Entry 8V2C (electron microscopy, 3.46 A resolution); this record covers chains A and B of the 3 polymer chains in the assembly.

== Chain A ==
Protein: Oncostatin-M
Organism: Mus musculus
UniProt: P53347 (ONCM_MOUSE); numbering as in UniProt (aligned over 24-206)
Amino-acid sequence (183 residues; row label = number of the first residue in the row):
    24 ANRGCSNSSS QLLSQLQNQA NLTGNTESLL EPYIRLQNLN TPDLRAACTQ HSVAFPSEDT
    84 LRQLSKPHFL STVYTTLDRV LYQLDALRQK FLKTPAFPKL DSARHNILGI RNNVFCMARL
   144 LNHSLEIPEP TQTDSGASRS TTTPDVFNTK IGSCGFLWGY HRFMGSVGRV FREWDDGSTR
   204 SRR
Unresolved in the structure: 152-161, 203-206
Disulfide bonds: Cys28-Cys139, Cys71-Cys177
UniProt features mapped onto this chain:
  - glycosylation (N-linked (GlcNAc...) asparagine): Asn30, Asn44, Asn145
Reported in the primary citation:
  - specificity-determining residues: Asp66 (citing earlier work)
  - mutagenesis - Q60A/N61A/T64A/D66A/L67A: decreased signaling
  - mutagenesis - F114A/L115A/K116A, D168A/V169A: unchanged signaling

== Chain B ==
Protein: Interleukin-6 receptor subunit beta
Organism: Mus musculus
UniProt: Q00560 (IL6RB_MOUSE); residues 23-617 here = UniProt positions 23-617
Amino-acid sequence (623 residues; each row starts with the number of its first residue):
    23 QLLEPCGYIY PEFPVVQRGS NFTAICVLKE ACLQHYYVNA SYIVWKTNHA AVPREQVTVI
    83 NRTTSSVTFT DVVLPSVQLT CNILSFGQIE QNVYGVTMLS GFPPDKPTNL TCIVNEGKNM
   143 LCQWDPGRET YLETNYTLKS EWATEKFPDC QSKHGTSCMV SYMPTYYVNI EVWVEAENAL
   203 GKVSSESINF DPVDKVKPTP PYNLSVTNSE ELSSILKLSW VSSGLGGLLD LKSDIQYRTK
   263 DASTWIQVPL EDTMSPRTSF TVQDLKPFTE YVFRIRSIKD SGKGYWSDWS EEASGTTYED
   323 RPSRPPSFWY KTNPSHGQEY RSVRLIWKAL PLSEANGKIL DYEVILTQSK SVSQTYTVTG
   383 TELTVNLTND RYVASLAARN KVGKSAAAVL TIPSPHVTAA YSVVNLKAFP KDNLLWVEWT
   443 PPPKPVSKYI LEWCVLSENA PCVEDWQQED ATVNRTHLRG RLLESKCYQI TVTPVFATGP
   503 GGSESLKAYL KQAAPARGPT VRTKKVGKNE AVLAWDQIPV DDQNGFIRNY SISYRTSVGK
   563 EMVVHVDSSH TEYTLSSLSS DTLYMVRMAA YTDEGGKDGP EFTFTTPKFA QGEIEEQKLI
   623 SEEDLGGEQK LISEEDLHHH HHH
Unresolved in the structure: 23-123, 322-645
Construct notes: expression tag (618-645)
Disulfide bonds: Cys134-Cys144, Cys172-Cys180
Glycans and other covalent adducts: N-acetylglucosamine (NAG) linked to Asn131, Asn157, Asn225
UniProt features mapped onto this chain:
  - motif: Trp308 to Ser312 (WSXWS motif)
  - glycosylation (N-linked (GlcNAc...) asparagine): Asn43, Asn61, Asn83, Asn131, Asn157, Asn225, Asn388, Asn476, Asn551
Reported in the primary citation:
  - post-translational modification sites: Asn131, Asn157, Asn225

== Chain A / chain B interface ==
Contacting residue pairs - 25 pairs, chain A then chain B:
  Ala24(A) - Ala165(B)
  Arg26(A) - Glu163(B)
  Arg26(A) - Glu193(B)  salt bridge
  Arg26(A) - Trp195(B)
  Arg26(A) - Ser209(B)  hydrogen bond
  Gly27(A) - Asn211(B)
  Cys28(A) - Ala165(B)  hydrophobic
  Cys28(A) - Asn211(B)
  Ser29(A) - Asn211(B)
  Gln34(A) - Asn191(B)
  Gln34(A) - Asp213(B)
  Gln38(A) - Tyr189(B)
  Gln38(A) - Asp213(B)  hydrogen bond
  Asn41(A) - Tyr189(B)
  Gln42(A) - Tyr188(B)
  Gln42(A) - Tyr189(B)
  Gln42(A) - Val190(B)
  Leu45(A) - Leu250(B)  hydrophobic
  Gly132(A) - Val190(B)
  Asn135(A) - Ala165(B)
  Asn135(A) - Thr166(B)
  Asn136(A) - Tyr189(B)  hydrogen bond (side chain-backbone)
  Asn136(A) - Val190(B)
  Phe138(A) - Thr166(B)
  Cys139(A) - Ala165(B)  hydrophobic
Also at the interface, not in a pair above, chain A (16 interface residues in all): Leu131
Also at the interface, not in a pair above, chain B (15 interface residues in all): Trp164, Glu167
From the paper, about this interface:
  - specific contacts: Arg26(A)-Ser209(B) (hydrogen bond), Arg26(A)-Glu193(B) (salt bridge), Gln38(A)-Tyr189(B), Gln38(A)-Asp213(B) (hydrogen bond), Asn41(A)-Tyr189(B), Gln42(A)-Tyr189(B), Leu45(A)-Leu250(B) (hydrophobic contact), Gly132(A)-Trp164(B), Asn135(A)-Val190(B), Asn135(A)-Thr166(B) (hydrogen bond), Glu163(B)-Arg26(A), Ala165(B)-Asn135(A), Val190(B)-Gln38(A), Asn191(B)-Gln38(A), Trp195(B)-Arg26(A)
  - interface residues, chain A: Asn136(A)

== Summary ==
16 residues of chain A face 15 of chain B across their interface; the contacts include 3 hydrogen bonds and 1
salt bridge. Polar pairs include Arg26(A)-Glu193(B), Arg26(A)-Ser209(B) and Gln38(A)-Asp213(B). The paper
describes hydrogen bonds between Arg26(A) and Ser209(B), Gln38(A) and Asp213(B) and Asn135(A) and Thr166(B); a
salt bridge between Arg26(A) and Glu193(B); contacts between Gln38(A) and Tyr189(B), Asn41(A) and Tyr189(B)
and Gln42(A) and Tyr189(B) among others. From the paper: Q60A/N61A/T64A/D66A/L67A of chain A reduce signaling;
the interface residue Asn136(A); 3 substitutions were tested in all.
Here chain A is Oncostatin-M and chain B is Interleukin-6 receptor subunit beta, both from Mus musculus. Entry
8V2C (Cryo-EM structure of mouse type II OSM receptor complex: model for assembly core region) was determined
by electron microscopy, deposited together with 8V29, 8V2A and 8V2B.
